1E3Z - chain A; structure by X-ray diffraction, 1.93 A resolution.

# Chain A
Name: Alpha-amylase
Organism: Bacillus amyloliquefaciens
Notes: EC 3.2.1.1
Reference sequence: chimeric construct of P00692, P06278: residues 1-300 from P00692 (AMY_BACAM) positions 32-331 (UniProt number = residue number + 31); residues 301-483 from P06278 positions 330-512 (UniProt number = residue number + 29)
Sequence (483 residues; each row starts with the number of its first residue):
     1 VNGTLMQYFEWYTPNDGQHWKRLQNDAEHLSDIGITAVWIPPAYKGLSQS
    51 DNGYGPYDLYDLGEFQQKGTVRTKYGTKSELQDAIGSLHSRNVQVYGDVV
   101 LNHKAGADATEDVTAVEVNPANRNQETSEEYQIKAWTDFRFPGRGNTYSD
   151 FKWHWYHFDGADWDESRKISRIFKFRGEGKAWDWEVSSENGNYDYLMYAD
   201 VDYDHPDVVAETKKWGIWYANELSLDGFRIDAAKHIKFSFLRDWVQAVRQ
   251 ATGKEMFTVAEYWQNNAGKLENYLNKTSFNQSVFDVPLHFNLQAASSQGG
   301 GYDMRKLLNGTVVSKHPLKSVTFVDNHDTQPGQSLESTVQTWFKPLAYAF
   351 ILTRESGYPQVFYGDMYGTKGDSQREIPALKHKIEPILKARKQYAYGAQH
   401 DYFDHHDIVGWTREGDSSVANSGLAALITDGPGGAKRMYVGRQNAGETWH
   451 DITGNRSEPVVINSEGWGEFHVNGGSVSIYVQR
Metal / ion sites: Ca2+ site 1: Asn-102, Asp-194, Asp-200, His-235; Ca2+ site 2: Asp-159, Ala-181, Asp-183, Asp-202, Asp-204; Na+: Asp-159, Asp-183, Asp-194, Asp-200, Val-201; Ca2+ site 3: Gly-300, Tyr-302, His-406, Asp-407, Asp-430; Ca2+ site 4: Asn-444, Glu-447
Ligand contacts: ACI / alpha-D-glucopyranose / 4,6-dideoxy-alpha-D-xylo-hexopyranose: Trp-11, Leu-47, Ser-48, Asp-51, Tyr-54, Gly-55, Lys-68, Val-100, His-103, Ala-105, Gly-106, Ala-107, Trp-136, Asp-162, Trp-163, Glu-165, Glu-189, Tyr-193, Tyr-195, Leu-196, Met-197, Tyr-198, Arg-229, Asp-231, Ala-232, Lys-234, His-235, Glu-261, Trp-263, Asn-265, His-327, Asp-328, Ser-334, Leu-335
Curated features (UniProtKB/Swiss-Prot):
  - active site: Asp-231 (Nucleophile), Glu-261 (Proton donor)
  - binding site (Ca(2+)): Asn-102, Asp-159, Ala-181, Asp-183, Asp-194, Asp-200, Asp-202, Asp-204, His-235, Gly-300, Tyr-302, His-406, Asp-407, Asp-430
  - binding site (Na(+)): Asp-159, Asp-183, Asp-194, Asp-200
  - site: Asp-328 (Transition state stabilizer)

# Summary
Chain A binds ACI / alpha-D-glucopyranose / 4,6-dideoxy-alpha-D-xylo-hexopyranose. The Ca2+ site 1 is built by
Asn-102, Asp-194, Asp-200 and His-235. Curated annotation (UniProt) lists active-site residues Asp-231 and
Glu-261, 14 Ca2+-binding residues and 4 Na+-binding residues.
Chain A is Alpha-amylase (Bacillus amyloliquefaciens); the structure, Acarbose complex of chimaeric amylase
from B. amyloliquefaciens and B. licheniformis at 1.93A, was determined by X-ray diffraction together with
1E3X, 1E40 and 1E43 from the same study.
